PDB entry 8W89 | electron microscopy, 3.00 A resolution | chains A and N of the 5 polymer chains in the assembly

Chain A:
Molecule: Guanine nucleotide-binding protein G(s) subunit alpha isoforms short
Source organism: Homo sapiens
Amino-acid sequence (246 residues; row label = number of the first residue in the row):
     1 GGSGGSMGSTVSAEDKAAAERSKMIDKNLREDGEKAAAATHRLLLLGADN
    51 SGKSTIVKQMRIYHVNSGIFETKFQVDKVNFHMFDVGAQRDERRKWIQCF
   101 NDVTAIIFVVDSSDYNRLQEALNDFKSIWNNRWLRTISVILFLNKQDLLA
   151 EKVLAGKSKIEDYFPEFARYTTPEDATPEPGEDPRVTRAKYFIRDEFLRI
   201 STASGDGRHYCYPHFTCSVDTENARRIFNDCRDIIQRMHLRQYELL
Disordered / not traced: 1-10

Chain N:
Molecule: Nanobody35
Source organism: Lama glama
Notes: antibody fragment or engineered binder
Amino-acid sequence (139 residues; each row starts with the number of its first residue; numbering starts at 0):
     0 MQVQLQESGGGLVQPGGSLRLSCAASGFTFSNYKMNWVRQAPGKGLEWVS
    50 DISQSGASISYTGSVKGRFTISRDNAKNTLYLQMNSLKPEDTAVYYCARC
   100 PAPFTRDCFDVTSTTYAYRGQGTQVTVSSHHHHHHEPEA
Disordered / not traced: 0, 128-138
Cystine bridges: C22-C96, C99-C107

Interface between chain A and chain N:
Pairs across the interface (30):
  R90(A) - T114(N)  hydrogen bond
  D91(A) - D109(N)
  D91(A) - S112(N)
  D91(A) - T113(N)  hydrogen bond
  E92(A) - D109(N)
  E92(A) - S112(N)
  E92(A) - T114(N)  hydrogen bond
  E92(A) - Y115(N)
  R93(A) - F108(N)
  R93(A) - D109(N)  hydrogen bond (backbone-side chain)
  R94(A) - P100(N)
  R94(A) - F108(N)
  R94(A) - D109(N)  salt bridge
  R94(A) - Y115(N)
  Q119(A) - W47(N)
  N123(A) - W47(N)
  S127(A) - D106(N)
  S127(A) - C107(N)  hydrogen bond (side chain-backbone)
  S127(A) - F108(N)
  I128(A) - F108(N)  hydrophobic
  N130(A) - R105(N)
  N131(A) - D106(N)
  N131(A) - F108(N)
  R132(A) - T104(N)
  D162(A) - G62(N)
  D162(A) - S63(N)
  Y163(A) - G62(N)
  P165(A) - G62(N)
  P165(A) - K65(N)
  S204(A) - R105(N)
Interface residues without a listed pair, chain A (19 interface residues in all): I97, L134, R135
Interface residues without a listed pair, chain N (19 interface residues in all): T61, F103, A116, Y117

In short:
The chain A/chain N interface involves 19 residues from each chain; the contacts include 5 hydrogen bonds and
1 salt bridge. Polar pairs include R94(A)-D109(N), R90(A)-T114(N) and D91(A)-T113(N).
Chain A is Guanine nucleotide-binding protein G(s) subunit alpha isoforms short (Homo sapiens) and chain N is
Nanobody35 (Lama glama); the structure, Cryo-EM structure of the PEA-bound TAAR1-Gs complex, was determined by
electron microscopy together with 8W87, 8W88 and 8W8A from the same study.
